7S4K - chains A and E of the 9 polymer chains in the assembly; structure by electron microscopy, 2.36 A resolution.

Chain A (and E):
Molecule: Particulate methane monooxygenase alpha subunit
From: Methylococcus capsulatus str. Bath
Notes: EC 1.14.18.3; chain E of this document is another copy of the same molecule, construct and numbering; everything in this record applies to it too
UniProtKB: G1UBD1 (PMOB_METCA); numbering as in UniProt (aligned over 1-414)
Amino-acid sequence (414 residues; row label = number of the first residue in the row):
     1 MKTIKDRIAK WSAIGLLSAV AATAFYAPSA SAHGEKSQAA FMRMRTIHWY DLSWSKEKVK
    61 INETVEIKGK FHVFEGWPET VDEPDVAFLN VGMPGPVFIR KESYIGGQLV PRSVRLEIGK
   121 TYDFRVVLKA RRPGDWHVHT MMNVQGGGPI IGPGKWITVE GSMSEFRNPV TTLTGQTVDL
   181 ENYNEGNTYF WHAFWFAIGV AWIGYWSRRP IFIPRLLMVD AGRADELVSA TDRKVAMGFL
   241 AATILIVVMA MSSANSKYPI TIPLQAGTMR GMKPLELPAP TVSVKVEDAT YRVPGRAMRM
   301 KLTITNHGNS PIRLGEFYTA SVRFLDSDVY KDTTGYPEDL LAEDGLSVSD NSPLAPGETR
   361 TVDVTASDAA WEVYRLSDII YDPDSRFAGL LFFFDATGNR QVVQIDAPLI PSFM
Unresolved in the structure: 1-32
Bound ions: Cu ion site 1: H33, H137, H139; Cu ion site 2: H48, H72
Residues lining bound ligands: diundecyl phosphatidyl choline (PLC): I244, V248, M251, N255, T261
Curated features (UniProtKB/Swiss-Prot):
  - binding site (Cu cation): H33, H48, H72, H137, H139
  - mutagenesis: H48 (H48N: Impairs activity of soluble pmoB construct), H137 (H137A: Abolishes activity of soluble pmoB construct; when associated with A-139), H139 (H139A: Abolishes activity of soluble pmoB construct; when associated with A-137)

How chain A and chain E interact:
Contacting residue pairs - 26 pairs, chain A then chain E:
  E75(A) - R270(E)  hydrogen bond (backbone-side chain)
  G76(A) - R270(E)
  W77(A) - R270(E)
  E79(A) - G267(E)
  E79(A) - T268(E)  hydrogen bond
  E83(A) - R115(E)  salt bridge
  E83(A) - R270(E)  salt bridge
  I118(A) - R270(E)
  I380(A) - P263(E)
  Y381(A) - P263(E)
  D382(A) - P263(E)
  D382(A) - Q265(E)  hydrogen bond (backbone-side chain)
  P383(A) - L264(E)
  P383(A) - Q265(E)
  P383(A) - A266(E)  hydrogen bond (backbone-backbone)
  D384(A) - R112(E)  salt bridge
  D384(A) - Q265(E)
  D384(A) - A266(E)
  S385(A) - Q265(E)  hydrogen bond (backbone-side chain)
  R386(A) - R112(E)
  R386(A) - T268(E)
  R386(A) - M269(E)
  P411(A) - L173(E)
  F413(A) - I260(E)  hydrophobic
  M414(A) - L173(E)
  M414(A) - T174(E)
Also at the interface, not in a pair above, chain A (17 interface residues in all): I410
Also at the interface, not in a pair above, chain E (14 interface residues in all): I262

Summary:
17 residues of chain A face 14 of chain E across their interface, with 5 hydrogen bonds and 3 salt bridges.
Among the polar pairs are E83(A)-R115(E), E83(A)-R270(E) and D384(A)-R112(E). Ligands of chain A: diundecyl
phosphatidyl choline.
Both chains are Particulate methane monooxygenase alpha subunit (Methylococcus capsulatus str. Bath). Entry
7S4K (CryoEM structure of Methylococcus capsulatus (Bath) pMMO in a native lipid nanodisc at 2.34 Angstrom
resolution) was determined by electron microscopy (same publication as 7S4H, 7S4I, 7S4J, 7S4L, 7S4M, 7T4O and
7T4P).
